3C1R - chain A; structure by X-ray diffraction, 2.00 A resolution.

Chain A:
Protein: Glutaredoxin-1
Organism: Saccharomyces cerevisiae
Notes: EC 1.20.4.1
UniProtKB: P25373 (GLRX1_YEAST); residue numbers follow UniProt; this construct covers 1-110
Chain sequence (118 residues; each row starts with the number of its first residue; numbers below 1 keep their minus sign (Met-7 is residue -7)):
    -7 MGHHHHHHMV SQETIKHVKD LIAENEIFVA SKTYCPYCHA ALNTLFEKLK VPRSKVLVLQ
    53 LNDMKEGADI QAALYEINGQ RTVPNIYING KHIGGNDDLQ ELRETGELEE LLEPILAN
Disordered / not traced: -7 to -1, 110
Construct notes: expression tag (-7 to 0)
Disulfides: Cys27-Cys30
UniProt features mapped onto this chain:
  - binding site (glutathione): Lys24 to Tyr29, Gln63, Val75, Asn88, Asp89
  - modified residue: Cys27 (S-glutathionyl cysteine)
  - cross-link: Lys11 (Glycyl lysine isopeptide (Lys-Gly) (interchain with G-Cter in ubiquitin))
  - mutagenesis: Cys30 (C30S: Leads to increased oxidoreductase activity), Asp89 (D89S: Leads to increased oxidoreductase activity)

Summary:
UniProt lists 10 glutathione-binding residues and 2 mutagenesis sites.
Chain A is Glutaredoxin-1 (Saccharomyces cerevisiae); the structure, Crystal structure of oxidized GRX1, was
determined by X-ray diffraction, deposited together with 3C1S.
